Entry 4JBA (X-ray diffraction, 2.50 A resolution); this record covers chains A and B.

Chain A (and B):
Protein: Multiple antibiotic resistance protein MarR
Organism: Escherichia coli
Notes: chain B of this document is another copy of the same molecule, construct and numbering; everything in this record applies to it too
UniProt: P27245 (MARR_ECOLI); residues 1-144 here = UniProt positions 1-144
Amino-acid sequence (144 residues; each row starts with the number of its first residue):
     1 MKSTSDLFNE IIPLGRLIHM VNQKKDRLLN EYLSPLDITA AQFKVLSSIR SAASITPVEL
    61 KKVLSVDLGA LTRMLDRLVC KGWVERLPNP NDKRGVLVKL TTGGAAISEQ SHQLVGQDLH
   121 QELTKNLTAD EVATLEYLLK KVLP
Disordered / not traced: 1-6, 92-95 (chain B: 1-5, 92-94)
Differences from the reference sequence: conflict S47 (Cys in P27245), S51 (Cys in P27245), S54 (Cys in P27245), S108 (Cys in P27245), S111 (Cys in P27245)

Chain A / chain B interface:
Cross-chain cystine bridges: C80(A)-C80(B)
Residue-residue contacts (75; chain A residue first):
  L7(A) - K140(B)  hydrogen bond (backbone-side chain)
  L7(A) - L143(B)  hydrophobic
  F8(A) - Y137(B)  hydrophobic
  F8(A) - K140(B)
  F8(A) - K141(B)
  E10(A) - K140(B)  hydrogen bond (backbone-side chain)
  I12(A) - E136(B)
  L14(A) - L135(B)  hydrophobic
  L14(A) - E136(B)
  L14(A) - L139(B)  hydrophobic
  G15(A) - K25(B)
  G15(A) - L123(B)
  L17(A) - E136(B)
  L17(A) - L139(B)  hydrophobic
  L17(A) - K140(B)
  I18(A) - V21(B)  hydrophobic
  I18(A) - N22(B)
  M20(A) - L143(B)  hydrophobic
  V21(A) - I18(B)  hydrophobic
  V21(A) - L139(B)  hydrophobic
  V21(A) - L143(B)  hydrophobic
  N22(A) - I18(B)
  N22(A) - N22(B)  hydrogen bond
  Q23(A) - V63(B)
  Q23(A) - L64(B)
  K24(A) - V142(B)  hydrogen bond (side chain-backbone)
  K24(A) - L143(B)  hydrogen bond (side chain-backbone)
  K24(A) - P144(B)
  K25(A) - G15(B)
  V63(A) - Q23(B)
  L64(A) - Q23(B)
  S65(A) - Q23(B)
  D67(A) - R77(B)  salt bridge
  G69(A) - R73(B)
  R73(A) - G69(B)
  R73(A) - R73(B)
  R77(A) - D67(B)  salt bridge
  L123(A) - V142(B)
  K125(A) - P144(B)  hydrogen bond (side chain-backbone)
  N126(A) - K141(B)  hydrogen bond (side chain-backbone)
  N126(A) - P144(B)  hydrogen bond (side chain-backbone)
  L127(A) - K141(B)
  L127(A) - V142(B)  hydrophobic
  E131(A) - L138(B)
  E131(A) - K141(B)  salt bridge
  T134(A) - T134(B)
  T134(A) - L138(B)
  L135(A) - L14(B)  hydrophobic
  L135(A) - L135(B)  hydrophobic
  L135(A) - L138(B)
  E136(A) - I12(B)
  E136(A) - L14(B)
  E136(A) - L17(B)
  Y137(A) - F8(B)  hydrophobic
  L138(A) - E131(B)
  L138(A) - T134(B)
  L138(A) - L135(B)
  L139(A) - L14(B)  hydrophobic
  L139(A) - V21(B)
  K140(A) - L7(B)
  K140(A) - F8(B)
  K140(A) - E10(B)  hydrogen bond (side chain-backbone)
  K140(A) - L17(B)
  K141(A) - F8(B)
  K141(A) - N126(B)  hydrogen bond (backbone-side chain)
  K141(A) - L127(B)
  K141(A) - E131(B)  salt bridge
  V142(A) - K24(B)  hydrogen bond (backbone-side chain)
  V142(A) - L123(B)
  L143(A) - M20(B)
  L143(A) - V21(B)  hydrophobic
  L143(A) - K24(B)  hydrogen bond (backbone-side chain)
  P144(A) - K24(B)  hydrogen bond (backbone-side chain)
  P144(A) - K125(B)  hydrogen bond (backbone-side chain)
  P144(A) - N126(B)  hydrogen bond (backbone-side chain)
Also at the interface, not in a pair above, chain A (40 interface residues in all): H19, A70, T124
Also at the interface, not in a pair above, chain B (41 interface residues in all): H19, S65, A70, L119, T124

Summary:
40 residues of chain A face 41 of chain B across their interface; the contacts include 1 disulfide bond, 15
hydrogen bonds and 4 salt bridges. Polar contacts include D67(A)-R77(B), E131(A)-K141(B) and L7(A)-K140(B).
Chain A and chain B are both Multiple antibiotic resistance protein MarR (Escherichia coli); the structure,
Crystal Structure of the Oxidized Form of MarR from E.coli, was determined by X-ray diffraction (same
publication as 3VOD).
